PDB entry 3FKI | X-ray diffraction, 3.88 A resolution | chains A and H of the 12 polymer chains in the assembly

# Chain A
Molecule: DNA-directed RNA polymerase II subunit RPB1
Organism: Saccharomyces cerevisiae
Notes: EC 2.7.7.6
Reference sequence: P04050 (RPB1_YEAST); residues 1-1733 here = UniProt positions 1-1733
Chain sequence (1733 residues; numbered 1 to 1733; the number before each row is that of its first residue):
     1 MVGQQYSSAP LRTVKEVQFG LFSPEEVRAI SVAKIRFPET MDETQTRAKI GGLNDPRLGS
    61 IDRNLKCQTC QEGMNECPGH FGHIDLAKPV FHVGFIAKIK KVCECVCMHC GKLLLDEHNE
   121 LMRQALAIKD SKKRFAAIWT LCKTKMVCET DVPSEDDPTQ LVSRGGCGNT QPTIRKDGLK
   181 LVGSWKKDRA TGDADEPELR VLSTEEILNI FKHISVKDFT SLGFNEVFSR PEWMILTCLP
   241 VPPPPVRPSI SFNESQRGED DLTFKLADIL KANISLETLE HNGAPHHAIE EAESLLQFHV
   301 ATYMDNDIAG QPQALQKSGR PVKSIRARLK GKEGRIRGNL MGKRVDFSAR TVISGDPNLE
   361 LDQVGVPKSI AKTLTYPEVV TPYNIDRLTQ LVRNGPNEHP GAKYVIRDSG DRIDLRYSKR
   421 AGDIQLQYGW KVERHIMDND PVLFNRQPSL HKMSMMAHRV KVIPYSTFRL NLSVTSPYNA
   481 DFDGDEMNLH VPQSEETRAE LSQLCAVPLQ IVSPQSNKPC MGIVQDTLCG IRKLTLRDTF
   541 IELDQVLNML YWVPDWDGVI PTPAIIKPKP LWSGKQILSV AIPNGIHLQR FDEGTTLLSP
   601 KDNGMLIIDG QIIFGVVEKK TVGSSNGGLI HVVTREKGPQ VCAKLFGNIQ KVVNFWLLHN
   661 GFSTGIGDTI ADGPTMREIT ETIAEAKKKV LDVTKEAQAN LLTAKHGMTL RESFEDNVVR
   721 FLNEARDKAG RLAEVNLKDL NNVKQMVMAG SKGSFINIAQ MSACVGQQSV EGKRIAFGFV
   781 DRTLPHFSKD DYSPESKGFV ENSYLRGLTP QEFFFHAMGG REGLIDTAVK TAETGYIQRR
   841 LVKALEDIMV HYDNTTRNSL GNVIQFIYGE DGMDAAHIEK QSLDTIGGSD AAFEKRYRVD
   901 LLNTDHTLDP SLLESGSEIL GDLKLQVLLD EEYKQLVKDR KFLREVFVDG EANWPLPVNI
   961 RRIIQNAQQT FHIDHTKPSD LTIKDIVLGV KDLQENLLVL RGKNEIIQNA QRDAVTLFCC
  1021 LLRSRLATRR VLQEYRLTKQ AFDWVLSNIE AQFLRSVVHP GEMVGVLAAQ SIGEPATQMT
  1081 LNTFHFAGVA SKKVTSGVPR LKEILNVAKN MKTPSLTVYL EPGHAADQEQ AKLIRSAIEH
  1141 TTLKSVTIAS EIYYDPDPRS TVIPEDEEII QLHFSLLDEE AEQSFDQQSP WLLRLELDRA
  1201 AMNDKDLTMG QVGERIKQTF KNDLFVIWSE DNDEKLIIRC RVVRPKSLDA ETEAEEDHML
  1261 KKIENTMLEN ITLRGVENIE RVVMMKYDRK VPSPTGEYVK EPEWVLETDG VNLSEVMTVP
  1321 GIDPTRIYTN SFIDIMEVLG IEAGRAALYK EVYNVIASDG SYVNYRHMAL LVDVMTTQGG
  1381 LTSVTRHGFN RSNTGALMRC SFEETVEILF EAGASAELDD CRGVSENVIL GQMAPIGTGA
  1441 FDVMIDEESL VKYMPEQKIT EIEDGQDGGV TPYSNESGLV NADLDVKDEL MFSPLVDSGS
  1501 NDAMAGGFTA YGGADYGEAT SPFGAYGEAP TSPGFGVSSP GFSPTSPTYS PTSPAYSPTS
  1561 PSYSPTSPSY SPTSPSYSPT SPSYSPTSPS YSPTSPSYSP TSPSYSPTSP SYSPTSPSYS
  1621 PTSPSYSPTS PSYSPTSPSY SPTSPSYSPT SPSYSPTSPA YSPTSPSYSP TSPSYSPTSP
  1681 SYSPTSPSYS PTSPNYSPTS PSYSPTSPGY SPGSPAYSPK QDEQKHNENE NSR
Not modelled in the structure: 1, 1082-1090, 1176-1184, 1246-1253, 1455-1733
Swiss-Prot annotation at these positions:
  - region: Pro248 to Asp260 (Lid loop), Asn306 to Lys323 (Rudder loop), Pro810 to Glu822 (Bridging helix)
  - binding site (Zn(2+)): Cys67, Cys70, Cys77, His80, Cys107, Cys110, Cys148, Cys167
  - binding site (Mg(2+)): Asp481, Asp483, Asp485
  - modified residue: Thr1471 (Phosphothreonine)
  - cross-link (Glycyl lysine isopeptide (Lys-Gly)): Lys695 (interchain with G-Cter in ubiquitin), Lys1246 (interchain with G-Cter in ubiquitin), Lys1350 (interchain with G-Cter in ubiquitin)
  - natural variant: Ser1653 to Pro1659 (deletion: In strain: A364A)
  - mutagenesis: Lys1246 (K1246R: Impairs ubiquitination during transcription stress)
Metal / ion sites: Zn2+ site 1: Cys67, Cys70, Cys77; Zn2+ site 2: Cys110, Cys148
Small-molecule neighbours: Mg2+ (MG): Asp481, Asp483, Asp485

# Chain H
Molecule: DNA-directed RNA polymerases I, II, and III subunit RPABC3
Organism: Saccharomyces cerevisiae
Reference sequence: P20436 (RPAB3_YEAST); residues 1-146 here = UniProt positions 1-146
Chain sequence (146 residues; each row starts with the number of its first residue):
     1 MSNTLFDDIF QVSEVDPGRY NKVCRIEAAS TTQDQCKLTL DINVELFPVA AQDSLTVTIA
    61 SSLNLEDTPA NDSSATRSWR PPQAGDRSLA DDYDYVMYGT AYKFEEVSKD LIAVYYSFGG
   121 LLMRLEGNYR NLNNLKQENA YLLIRR
Not modelled in the structure: 65-74
Swiss-Prot annotation at these positions:
  - region: Asp16 to Thr39 (Non-specific ssDNA binding)
  - modified residue: Ser2 (N-acetylserine), Thr68 (Phosphothreonine)

# How chain A and chain H interact
Contacting residue pairs - 48 pairs, chain A then chain H:
  Arg537(A) with Val23(H); Arg25(H); Asp41(H), salt bridge; Gly120(H), hydrogen bond (side chain-backbone); Leu122(H)
  Asp538(A) with Asn21(H); Lys22(H), hydrogen bond (side chain-backbone)
  Phe540(A) with Val23(H), hydrophobic; Asn43(H)
  Leu543(A) with Trp79(H), hydrophobic
  Val559(A) with Arg77(H); Ser78(H)
  Ile560(A) with Ser78(H); Trp79(H), hydrogen bond (backbone-backbone)
  Thr562(A) with Tyr98(H)
  Pro563(A) with Trp79(H); Tyr98(H)
  Ala564(A) with Met97(H); Tyr98(H), hydrogen bond (backbone-backbone); Phe118(H)
  Ile565(A) with Val96(H)
  Ile566(A) with Val96(H), hydrogen bond (backbone-backbone); Met97(H); Tyr98(H), hydrophobic
  Lys567(A) with Leu46(H); Phe47(H); Asp94(H); Tyr95(H); Val96(H), hydrogen bond (backbone-backbone)
  Pro570(A) with Trp79(H), hydrophobic
  Leu571(A) with Leu46(H), hydrophobic
  Trp572(A) with Trp79(H), hydrophobic
  Ser573(A) with Gly119(H), hydrogen bond (side chain-backbone)
  Lys575(A) with Gly120(H)
  Leu597(A) with Tyr102(H), hydrogen bond (backbone-side chain); Leu122(H)
  Leu598(A) with Arg25(H), hydrogen bond (backbone-side chain); Leu122(H); Arg124(H)
  Ser599(A) with Arg25(H), hydrogen bond (backbone-side chain)
  Pro600(A) with Arg25(H)
  Lys601(A) with Tyr20(H), hydrogen bond (backbone-side chain)
  Leu606(A) with Tyr102(H), hydrophobic
  Ile613(A) with Tyr102(H), hydrophobic; Ser117(H), hydrogen bond (backbone-side chain); Gly120(H)
  Asp739(A) with Arg19(H), salt bridge
  His975(A) with Lys136(H)
Also at the interface, not in a pair above, chain A (32 interface residues in all): Pro561, Asp602, Phe614, Lys738, Asp974, Thr976
Also at the interface, not in a pair above, chain H (31 interface residues in all): Lys103, Tyr115, Leu121, Met123, Tyr141

# Overview
Chain A and chain H form an interface of 32 and 31 residues respectively; the contacts include 12 hydrogen
bonds and 2 salt bridges. Polar pairs include Arg537(A)-Asp41(H), Asp739(A)-Arg19(H) and Arg537(A)-Gly120(H).
Ligands of chain A: Mg2+.
Here chain A is DNA-directed RNA polymerase II subunit RPB1 and chain H is DNA-directed RNA polymerases I, II,
and III subunit RPABC3, both from Saccharomyces cerevisiae. Entry 3FKI (12-Subunit RNA Polymerase II Refined
with Zn-SAD data) was determined by X-ray diffraction.
